7VV5 - chains B and G of the 5 polymer chains in the assembly; structure by electron microscopy, 2.76 A resolution.

Chain B:
Protein: Guanine nucleotide-binding protein G(I)/G(S)/G(T) subunit beta-1
Organism: Homo sapiens
UniProt: P62873 (GBB1_HUMAN); numbering as in UniProt (aligned over 2-340)
Chain sequence (358 residues; numbered -17 to 340; the number before each row is that of its first residue; numbers below 1 keep their minus sign (Met-17 is residue -17)):
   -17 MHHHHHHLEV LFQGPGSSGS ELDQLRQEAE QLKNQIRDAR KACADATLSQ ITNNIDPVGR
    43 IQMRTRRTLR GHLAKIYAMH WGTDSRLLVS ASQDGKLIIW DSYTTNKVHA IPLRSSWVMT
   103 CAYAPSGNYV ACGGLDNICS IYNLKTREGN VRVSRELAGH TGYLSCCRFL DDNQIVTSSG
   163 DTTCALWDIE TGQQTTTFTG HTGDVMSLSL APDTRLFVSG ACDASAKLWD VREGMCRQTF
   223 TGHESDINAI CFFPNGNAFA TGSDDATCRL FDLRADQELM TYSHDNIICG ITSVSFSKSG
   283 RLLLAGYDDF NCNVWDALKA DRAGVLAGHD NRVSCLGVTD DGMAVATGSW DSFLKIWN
Not modelled in the structure: -17 to 1
Differences from the reference sequence: initiating methionine (-17); expression tag (-16 to 1)
Curated features (UniProtKB/Swiss-Prot):
  - modified residue: Ser2 (N-acetylserine), His266 (Phosphohistidine)
Disulfides: Cys121-Cys149

Chain G:
Protein: Guanine nucleotide-binding protein G(I)/G(S)/G(O) subunit gamma-2
Organism: Homo sapiens
UniProt: P59768 (GBG2_HUMAN); residues 5-62 here = UniProt positions 5-62
Chain sequence (58 residues; numbered 5 to 62; the number before each row is that of its first residue):
     5 NTASIAQARK LVEQLKMEAN IDRIKVSKAA ADLMAYCEAH AKEDPLLTPV PASENPFR
Not modelled in the structure: 5-6

Interface between chain B and chain G:
Pairs across the interface - 92 pairs, chain B then chain G:
  Glu3(B) - Ile9(G)
  Glu3(B) - Arg13(G)  salt bridge
  Leu4(B) - Ser8(G)
  Leu4(B) - Ile9(G)  hydrophobic
  Leu7(B) - Ile9(G)
  Leu7(B) - Ala12(G)
  Leu7(B) - Arg13(G)
  Leu7(B) - Val16(G)
  Glu10(B) - Lys20(G)  salt bridge
  Ala11(B) - Val16(G)  hydrophobic
  Ala11(B) - Leu19(G)
  Leu14(B) - Val16(G)
  Leu14(B) - Leu19(G)
  Leu14(B) - Lys20(G)
  Leu14(B) - Ala23(G)  hydrophobic
  Lys15(B) - Leu19(G)
  Gln17(B) - Ala23(G)
  Ile18(B) - Leu19(G)
  Ile18(B) - Ala23(G)  hydrophobic
  Ala21(B) - Arg27(G)
  Cys25(B) - Arg27(G)
  Cys25(B) - Ile28(G)
  Cys25(B) - Lys29(G)
  Cys25(B) - Val30(G)  hydrogen bond (backbone-backbone)
  Ala26(B) - Val30(G)  hydrophobic
  Asp27(B) - Lys29(G)
  Asp27(B) - Val30(G)
  Asp27(B) - Ser31(G)  hydrogen bond (side chain-backbone)
  Ala28(B) - Val30(G)
  Leu30(B) - Ala34(G)  hydrophobic
  Ile33(B) - Ser31(G)
  Ile33(B) - Ala34(G)  hydrophobic
  Ile33(B) - Met38(G)  hydrophobic
  Thr34(B) - Met38(G)
  Ile37(B) - Met38(G)  hydrophobic
  Ile37(B) - Glu42(G)
  Val40(B) - Leu51(G)  hydrophobic
  Ile43(B) - Leu50(G)
  Ile43(B) - Leu51(G)
  Met45(B) - Leu50(G)  hydrophobic
  Arg48(B) - Asn59(G)
  Arg48(B) - Phe61(G)
  Arg49(B) - Pro60(G)  hydrogen bond (side chain-backbone)
  Arg49(B) - Phe61(G)
  Arg49(B) - Arg62(G)
  Ser84(B) - Phe61(G)
  Tyr85(B) - Pro60(G)
  Tyr85(B) - Phe61(G)  hydrophobic
  Cys218(B) - Gln18(G)
  Cys218(B) - Glu22(G)
  Arg219(B) - Glu22(G)
  Thr221(B) - Glu22(G)  hydrogen bond
  Phe235(B) - Leu37(G)  hydrophobic
  Phe235(B) - Tyr40(G)  hydrophobic
  Phe235(B) - Cys41(G)  hydrophobic
  Pro236(B) - Tyr40(G)
  Ala240(B) - Leu37(G)  hydrophobic
  Leu252(B) - Leu37(G)  hydrophobic
  Asp254(B) - Ala33(G)
  Arg256(B) - Arg27(G)
  Arg256(B) - Ile28(G)  hydrogen bond (backbone-backbone)
  Arg256(B) - Asp36(G)  salt bridge
  Ala257(B) - Ile28(G)
  Asp258(B) - Arg27(G)  salt bridge
  Gln259(B) - Val30(G)
  Leu261(B) - Val30(G)  hydrophobic
  Ser279(B) - Asp48(G)  hydrogen bond
  Lys280(B) - Glu47(G)  salt bridge
  Lys280(B) - Asp48(G)  hydrogen bond (backbone-side chain)
  Ser281(B) - Tyr40(G)
  Ser281(B) - Cys41(G)
  Ser281(B) - His44(G)
  Ser281(B) - Asp48(G)  hydrogen bond
  Ser281(B) - Leu51(G)
  Gly282(B) - Cys41(G)
  Arg283(B) - Cys41(G)
  Arg283(B) - Glu42(G)  salt bridge
  Arg283(B) - Leu51(G)
  Leu300(B) - Leu37(G)  hydrophobic
  Leu300(B) - Cys41(G)  hydrophobic
  Val320(B) - Leu50(G)  hydrophobic
  Gly324(B) - Pro49(G)
  Gly324(B) - Leu50(G)
  Met325(B) - Pro49(G)  hydrophobic
  Met325(B) - Leu50(G)
  Met325(B) - Pro60(G)
  Ala326(B) - Phe61(G)  hydrophobic
  Val327(B) - Leu50(G)  hydrophobic
  Ile338(B) - Phe61(G)  hydrophobic
  Asn340(B) - Leu50(G)
  Asn340(B) - Asn59(G)
  Asn340(B) - Phe61(G)
Interface residues without a listed pair, chain B (59 interface residues in all): Arg22, Ala24, Trp63, Lys209, Gln220, Asn237, Leu284, Asp323
Interface residues without a listed pair, chain G (37 interface residues in all): Asp26, Ala35, Ala45, Val54

Summary:
59 residues of chain B face 37 of chain G across their interface, with 8 hydrogen bonds and 6 salt bridges.
Polar contacts include Glu3(B)-Arg13(G), Glu10(B)-Lys20(G) and Arg256(B)-Asp36(G).
Chain B is Guanine nucleotide-binding protein G(I)/G(S)/G(T) subunit beta-1 and chain G is Guanine
nucleotide-binding protein G(I)/G(S)/G(O) subunit gamma-2, both from Homo sapiens; the structure, Cryo-EM
structure of pseudoallergen receptor MRGPRX2 complex with C48/80, state1, was determined by electron
microscopy together with 7VDH, 7VDL, 7VDM, 7VUY, 7VUZ, 7VV0, 7VV3 and 7VV4 from the same study.
